PDB entry 8XAW | electron microscopy, 2.73 A resolution | chains B and C of the 20 polymer chains in the assembly

[Chain B (and C)]
Name: ATP-binding protein
From: Escherichia coli
Notes: chain C of this document is another copy of the same molecule, construct and numbering; everything in this record applies to it too
UniProt: A0A9X9SUP5 (A0A9X9SUP5_ECOLX); residue numbers follow UniProt; this construct covers 1-571
Chain sequence (571 residues; each row starts with the number of its first residue):
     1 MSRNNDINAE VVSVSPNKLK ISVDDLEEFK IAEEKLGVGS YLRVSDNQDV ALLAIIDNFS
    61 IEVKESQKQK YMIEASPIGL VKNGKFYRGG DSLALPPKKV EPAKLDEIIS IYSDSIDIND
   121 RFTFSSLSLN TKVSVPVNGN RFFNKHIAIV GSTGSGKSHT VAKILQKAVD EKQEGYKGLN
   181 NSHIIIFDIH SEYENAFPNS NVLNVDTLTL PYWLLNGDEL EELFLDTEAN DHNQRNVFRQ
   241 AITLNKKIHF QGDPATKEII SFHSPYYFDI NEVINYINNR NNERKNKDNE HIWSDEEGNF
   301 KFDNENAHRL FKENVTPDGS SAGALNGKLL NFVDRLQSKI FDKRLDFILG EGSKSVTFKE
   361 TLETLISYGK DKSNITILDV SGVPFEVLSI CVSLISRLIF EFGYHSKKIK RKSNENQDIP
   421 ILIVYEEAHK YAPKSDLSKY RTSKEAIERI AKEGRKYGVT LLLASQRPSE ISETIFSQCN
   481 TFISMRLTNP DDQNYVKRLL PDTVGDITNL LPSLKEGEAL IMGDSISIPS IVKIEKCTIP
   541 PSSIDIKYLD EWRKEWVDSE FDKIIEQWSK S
Unresolved in the structure: 1-4
Ion coordination: Mg2+: Ser-158 (together with AMP-PNP)
Small-molecule neighbours: AMP-PNP (ANP; phosphoaminophosphonic acid-adenylate ester): Ser-152, Thr-153, Gly-154, Ser-155, Gly-156, Lys-157, Ser-158, His-159, Glu-427, Gln-466, Glu-516, Gly-517, Ile-534, Glu-535, Lys-536, Ser-543, Asp-545
Reported in the primary citation:
  - Mg2+ coordination: Ser-158
  - binding site for AMP-PNP: Lys-157, Arg-455, Lys-456
  - mutagenesis - K157A: decreased growth in response to phage lambda

[Chain B / chain C interface]
Residue-residue contacts (172; chain B residue first):
  Leu-26(B) / Leu-95(C)  hydrophobic
  Ala-32(B) / Leu-93(C)
  Ala-32(B) / Leu-95(C)  hydrophobic
  Glu-33(B) / Leu-93(C)
  Val-38(B) / Pro-16(C)  hydrophobic
  Asn-58(B) / Pro-16(C)
  Phe-59(B) / Val-14(C)  hydrophobic
  Phe-59(B) / Ser-15(C)
  Phe-59(B) / Pro-16(C)
  Phe-59(B) / Leu-93(C)  hydrophobic
  Ser-60(B) / Val-14(C)
  Ile-61(B) / Val-12(C)
  Ile-61(B) / Ser-13(C)
  Ile-61(B) / Val-14(C)  hydrogen bond (backbone-backbone)
  Ile-61(B) / Leu-93(C)  hydrophobic
  Ile-61(B) / Leu-95(C)  hydrophobic
  Ile-61(B) / Pro-96(C)
  Glu-62(B) / Val-12(C)
  Glu-62(B) / Ser-13(C)
  Val-63(B) / Val-11(C)
  Val-63(B) / Val-12(C)  hydrogen bond (backbone-backbone)
  Val-63(B) / Pro-96(C)
  Gln-69(B) / Pro-96(C)  hydrogen bond (side chain-backbone)
  Tyr-71(B) / Leu-93(C)
  Ser-152(B) / Ser-477(C)  hydrogen bond (side chain-backbone)
  Ser-152(B) / Gln-478(C)
  Thr-153(B) / Lys-145(C)  hydrogen bond (backbone-side chain)
  Thr-153(B) / Lys-452(C)  hydrogen bond (side chain-backbone)
  Thr-153(B) / Arg-455(C)
  Thr-153(B) / Gln-478(C)  hydrogen bond (backbone-side chain)
  Gly-154(B) / Lys-145(C)
  Gly-154(B) / Arg-455(C)
  Ile-189(B) / Tyr-457(C)
  His-190(B) / Glu-453(C)  salt bridge
  His-190(B) / Lys-456(C)
  His-190(B) / Tyr-457(C)  hydrogen bond
  Ser-191(B) / Arg-411(C)
  Glu-192(B) / Lys-456(C)  salt bridge
  Asp-226(B) / His-232(C)
  Thr-227(B) / His-232(C)  hydrogen bond
  Asn-281(B) / Asn-289(C)  hydrogen bond (backbone-side chain)
  Asn-282(B) / Asp-288(C)  hydrogen bond (side chain-backbone)
  Asn-282(B) / Asn-289(C)
  Asn-326(B) / Asn-289(C)
  Gly-327(B) / Asn-289(C)
  Leu-330(B) / Lys-285(C)
  Leu-330(B) / Asn-289(C)
  Leu-330(B) / Ala-324(C)  hydrophobic
  Asn-331(B) / Asn-233(C)
  Asn-331(B) / Ala-324(C)  hydrogen bond (side chain-backbone)
  Asn-331(B) / Leu-325(C)
  Asp-334(B) / Asn-236(C)  hydrogen bond
  Asp-334(B) / Gln-240(C)  hydrogen bond
  Asp-334(B) / Arg-280(C)  salt bridge
  Arg-335(B) / His-232(C)  hydrogen bond
  Arg-335(B) / Asn-233(C)
  Arg-335(B) / Asn-236(C)
  Ser-338(B) / Asn-236(C)  hydrogen bond
  Lys-343(B) / Glu-258(C)
  Lys-343(B) / Ile-259(C)
  Arg-344(B) / His-263(C)
  Ser-381(B) / Tyr-404(C)  hydrogen bond
  Gly-382(B) / Tyr-404(C)  hydrogen bond (backbone-side chain)
  Pro-384(B) / His-263(C)
  His-429(B) / Lys-452(C)
  Lys-430(B) / Glu-453(C)  salt bridge
  Gln-466(B) / Lys-452(C)  hydrogen bond (side chain-backbone)
  Gln-466(B) / Gln-478(C)
  Arg-467(B) / Glu-473(C)
  Arg-467(B) / Thr-474(C)  hydrogen bond
  Arg-467(B) / Ser-477(C)
  Arg-467(B) / Gln-478(C)
  Glu-470(B) / Lys-452(C)  salt bridge
  Glu-470(B) / Thr-474(C)
  Arg-486(B) / Asn-480(C)
  Arg-486(B) / Asp-524(C)  salt bridge
  Thr-488(B) / Ser-477(C)  hydrogen bond (side chain-backbone)
  Thr-488(B) / Leu-499(C)
  Asn-489(B) / Glu-473(C)
  Asn-489(B) / Ser-477(C)
  Pro-490(B) / Arg-498(C)  hydrogen bond (backbone-side chain)
  Gln-493(B) / Arg-498(C)  hydrogen bond
  Asn-494(B) / Arg-498(C)  hydrogen bond
  Asn-509(B) / Asp-502(C)
  Pro-512(B) / Leu-499(C)
  Glu-516(B) / Arg-141(C)  salt bridge
  Ser-542(B) / Lys-407(C)
  Ser-543(B) / Arg-455(C)
  Asp-545(B) / Arg-455(C)  salt bridge
  Ile-546(B) / Asn-144(C)  hydrogen bond (backbone-side chain)
  Ile-546(B) / Gln-417(C)
  Ile-546(B) / Gly-458(C)
  Lys-547(B) / Asn-140(C)
  Tyr-548(B) / Asn-140(C)
  Tyr-548(B) / Phe-143(C)  hydrophobic
  Tyr-548(B) / Asn-144(C)
  Tyr-548(B) / Pro-420(C)  hydrophobic
  Tyr-548(B) / Gly-458(C)  hydrogen bond (side chain-backbone)
  Tyr-548(B) / Val-459(C)  hydrogen bond (side chain-backbone)
  Tyr-548(B) / Thr-460(C)
  Leu-549(B) / Asn-119(C)
  Leu-549(B) / Asp-120(C)
  Leu-549(B) / Arg-121(C)
  Leu-549(B) / Phe-122(C)  hydrophobic
  Leu-549(B) / Gly-139(C)
  Leu-549(B) / Asn-140(C)  hydrogen bond (backbone-side chain)
  Leu-549(B) / Glu-171(C)
  Asp-550(B) / Asp-120(C)
  Asp-550(B) / Asn-140(C)  hydrogen bond
  Glu-551(B) / Asn-181(C)  hydrogen bond (backbone-side chain)
  Glu-551(B) / Gln-417(C)
  Glu-551(B) / Asp-418(C)
  Glu-551(B) / Pro-420(C)
  Trp-552(B) / Phe-143(C)  hydrophobic
  Trp-552(B) / Ala-168(C)  hydrophobic
  Trp-552(B) / Glu-171(C)
  Trp-552(B) / Asn-180(C)  hydrogen bond (backbone-side chain)
  Trp-552(B) / Asn-181(C)  hydrogen bond (backbone-backbone)
  Trp-552(B) / Ser-182(C)
  Trp-552(B) / Pro-420(C)  hydrogen bond (side chain-backbone)
  Arg-553(B) / Asn-119(C)  hydrogen bond (side chain-backbone)
  Arg-553(B) / Arg-121(C)
  Arg-553(B) / Glu-171(C)  salt bridge
  Arg-553(B) / Gln-173(C)  hydrogen bond (backbone-backbone)
  Arg-553(B) / Tyr-176(C)  hydrogen bond (backbone-side chain)
  Lys-554(B) / Tyr-176(C)  hydrogen bond (backbone-side chain)
  Lys-554(B) / Asn-180(C)
  Lys-554(B) / Asn-181(C)  hydrogen bond (backbone-backbone)
  Glu-555(B) / Tyr-176(C)
  Glu-555(B) / Leu-179(C)
  Glu-555(B) / Asn-181(C)
  Trp-556(B) / Leu-179(C)
  Trp-556(B) / Asn-180(C)
  Trp-556(B) / Asn-181(C)
  Trp-556(B) / Ser-182(C)
  Trp-556(B) / His-183(C)
  Trp-556(B) / Ser-367(C)
  Trp-556(B) / Tyr-368(C)
  Trp-556(B) / Lys-372(C)
  Trp-556(B) / Ser-373(C)
  Trp-556(B) / Asn-374(C)
  Val-557(B) / Asn-181(C)  hydrogen bond (backbone-side chain)
  Val-557(B) / Tyr-368(C)  hydrogen bond (backbone-side chain)
  Val-557(B) / Ile-419(C)  hydrophobic
  Phe-561(B) / Leu-362(C)  hydrophobic
  Phe-561(B) / Ile-366(C)  hydrophobic
  Phe-561(B) / Tyr-368(C)  hydrophobic
  Phe-561(B) / Phe-402(C)  hydrophobic
  Asp-562(B) / Lys-359(C)
  Lys-563(B) / Ile-409(C)
  Ile-564(B) / Phe-402(C)  hydrophobic
  Ile-564(B) / His-405(C)
  Ile-564(B) / Ser-406(C)
  Ile-565(B) / Phe-358(C)
  Ile-565(B) / Lys-359(C)
  Ile-565(B) / Leu-362(C)  hydrophobic
  Gln-567(B) / His-405(C)  hydrogen bond (side chain-backbone)
  Gln-567(B) / Lys-408(C)
  Gln-567(B) / Ile-409(C)
  Trp-568(B) / Pro-265(C)
  Trp-568(B) / Phe-358(C)  hydrophobic
  Trp-568(B) / Leu-362(C)  hydrophobic
  Trp-568(B) / Leu-398(C)
  Trp-568(B) / Glu-401(C)
  Trp-568(B) / Phe-402(C)
  Trp-568(B) / His-405(C)
  Ser-569(B) / Ser-264(C)
  Ser-569(B) / Pro-265(C)
  Ser-569(B) / Tyr-266(C)
  Lys-570(B) / Thr-256(C)  hydrogen bond
  Ser-571(B) / His-263(C)
  Ser-571(B) / His-405(C)  hydrogen bond
Other interface residues (no listed pair), chain B (80 interface residues in all): Phe-29, Asp-342, Tyr-440, Ser-513, Ile-544, Ser-559
Other interface residues (no listed pair), chain C (101 interface residues in all): Pro-97, His-146, Lys-172, Ile-184, Ser-261, Lys-287, His-291, Glu-363, Asn-416, Ile-421, Leu-422, Glu-445, Ala-451, Gly-454, Tyr-495, Pro-501

[Summary]
80 residues of chain B face 101 of chain C across their interface, with 43 hydrogen bonds and 9 salt bridges.
Among the polar pairs are His-190(B)/Glu-453(C), Glu-192(B)/Lys-456(C) and Asp-334(B)/Arg-280(C). From the
paper: a binding site for AMP-PNP at Lys-157(B), Arg-455(B) and Lys-456(B); K157A of chain B reduces growth in
response to phage lambda.
Both chains are ATP-binding protein (Escherichia coli). Entry 8XAW (Cryo-EM structure of an anti-phage defense
complex bound to AMPPNP and DNA at state 1) was determined by electron microscopy, deposited together with
8XAU, 8XAV, 8XAX and 8XAY.
